Entry 4NIV (X-ray diffraction, 1.00 A resolution); this record covers chain A.

Chain A:
Protein: Cationic trypsin
Organism: Bos taurus
Notes: EC 3.4.21.4
UniProtKB: P00760 (TRY1_BOVIN); the construct lacks a stretch of the UniProt sequence and is renumbered around it, so the offset changes along the chain: 16-34 = UniProt 24-42; 37-67 = UniProt 43-73; 69-125 = UniProt 74-130; 127-130 = UniProt 131-134; 4 more segments
Sequence (223 residues; row label = number of the first residue in the row; note: 9 numbers in that range are skipped by the numbering (no residue carries them; nothing is unmodelled there)):
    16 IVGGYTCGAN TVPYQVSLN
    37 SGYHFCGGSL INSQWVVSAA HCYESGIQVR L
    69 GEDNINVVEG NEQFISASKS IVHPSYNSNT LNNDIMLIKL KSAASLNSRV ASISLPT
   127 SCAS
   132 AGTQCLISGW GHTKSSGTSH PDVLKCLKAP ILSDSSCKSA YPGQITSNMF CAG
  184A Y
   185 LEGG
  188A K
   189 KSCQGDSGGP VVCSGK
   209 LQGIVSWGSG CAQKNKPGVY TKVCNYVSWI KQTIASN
Disordered / not traced: 16-19, 142-151, 185-188, 188A, 189-193, 218-223
Sequence notes: engineered mutation Glu60 (Lys66 in P00760), His143 (Asn146 in P00760), His151 (Tyr154 in P00760), Lys189 (Asp194 in P00760)
Swiss-Prot annotation at these positions:
  - active site (Charge relay system): His57, Asp102, Ser195
  - binding site (Ca(2+)): Glu70, Asn72, Val75, Glu80
  - binding site (substrate): Gln192, Gly193, Ser195
Cystine bridges: Cys22-Cys157, Cys42-Cys58, Cys128-Cys232, Cys136-Cys201, Cys168-Cys182
Bound ions: Ca2+: Glu70, Asn72, Val75, Glu80

Summary:
Glu70, Asn72, Val75 and Glu80 coordinate Ca2+. UniProt lists 3 active-site residues, 4 Ca2+-binding residues
and 3 substrate-binding residues.
Chain A is Cationic trypsin (Bos taurus); the structure, Crystal structure of trypsiligase
(K60E/N143H/Y151H/D189K trypsin) trigonal form, was determined by X-ray diffraction together with 4NIW, 4NIX
and 4NIY from the same study.
